Entry 9EAU (electron microscopy, 3.06 A resolution); this record covers chains M and Y of the 14 polymer chains in the assembly.

== Chain M ==
Name: Spike glycoprotein E1
Source organism: Ross river virus (STRAIN T48)
Reference sequence: C9DZM3 (C9DZM3_9VIRU); residues 1-438 here correspond to UniProt positions 817-1254 (UniProt number = residue number + 816)
Sequence (438 residues; each row starts with the number of its first residue):
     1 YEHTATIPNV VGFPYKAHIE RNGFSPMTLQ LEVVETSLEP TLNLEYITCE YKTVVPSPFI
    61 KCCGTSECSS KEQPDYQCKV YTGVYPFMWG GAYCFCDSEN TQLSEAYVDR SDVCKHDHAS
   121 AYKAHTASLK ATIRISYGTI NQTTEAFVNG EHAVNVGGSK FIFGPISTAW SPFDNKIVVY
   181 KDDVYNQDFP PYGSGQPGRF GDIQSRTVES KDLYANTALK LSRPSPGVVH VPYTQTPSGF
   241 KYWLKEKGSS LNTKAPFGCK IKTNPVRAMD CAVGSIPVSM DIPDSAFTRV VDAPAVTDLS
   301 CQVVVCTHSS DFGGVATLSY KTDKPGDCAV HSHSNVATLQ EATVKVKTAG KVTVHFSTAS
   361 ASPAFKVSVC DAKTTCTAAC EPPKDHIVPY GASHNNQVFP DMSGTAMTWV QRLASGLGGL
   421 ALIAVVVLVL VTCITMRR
Construct notes: engineered mutation Asp327 (Lys1143 in C9DZM3), Lys345 (Asp1161 in C9DZM3), Thr348 (Glu1164 in C9DZM3), Ala349 (Asp1165 in C9DZM3)
Disulfide bonds: Cys49-Cys114, Cys62-Cys94, Cys63-Cys96, Cys259-Cys271, Cys301-Cys376, Cys306-Cys380, Cys328-Cys370

== Chain Y ==
Name: Very low-density lipoprotein receptor
Source organism: Homo sapiens
Reference sequence: P98155 (VLDLR_HUMAN); numbering as in UniProt (aligned over 111-149)
Sequence (39 residues; row label = number of the first residue in the row):
   111 RTCRIHEISC GAHSTQCIPV SWRCDGENDC DSGEDEENC
Disulfide bonds: Cys113-Cys127, Cys120-Cys140, Cys134-Cys149
Metal / ion sites: Ca2+: Trp132, Asp135, Glu137, Asp139, Asp145
Swiss-Prot annotation at these positions:
  - region: Glu117 to Asp139 (Microbial infection: Interaction with Semliki virus spike glycoprotein E1)
  - mutagenesis: Glu117 (E117A: Complete loss of interaction with Semliki virus spike glycoprotein E1), Pro129 (P129A/H: Complete loss of interaction with Semliki virus spike glycoprotein E1), Trp132 (W132A: Complete loss of interaction with Semliki virus spike glycoprotein E1), Asp135 (D135A: Complete loss of interaction with Semliki virus spike glycoprotein E1), Glu137 (E137A: Complete loss of interaction with Semliki virus spike glycoprotein E1), Asp139 (D139A: Complete loss of interaction with Semliki virus spike glycoprotein E1)

== How chain M and chain Y interact ==
Residue-residue contacts (12; chain M residue first):
  Pro325(M) - Pro129(Y)
  Pro325(M) - Trp132(Y)  hydrophobic
  Gly326(M) - Trp132(Y)
  Asp327(M) - Ser131(Y)  hydrogen bond
  Asp327(M) - Trp132(Y)  hydrogen bond
  Lys345(M) - Trp132(Y)
  Lys345(M) - Asp135(Y)  salt bridge
  Lys345(M) - Glu137(Y)  salt bridge
  Lys345(M) - Asp139(Y)  salt bridge
  Val346(M) - Trp132(Y)
  Lys347(M) - Trp132(Y)
  Lys347(M) - Asp139(Y)  salt bridge
Also at the interface, not in a pair above, chain Y (8 interface residues in all): Cys127, Ile128

== Overview ==
6 residues of chain M face 8 of chain Y across their interface, with 2 hydrogen bonds and 4 salt bridges.
Among the polar pairs are Lys345(M)-Asp135(Y), Lys345(M)-Glu137(Y) and Lys345(M)-Asp139(Y). From UniProt: 6
mutagenesis sites on chain Y.
Here chain M is Spike glycoprotein E1 (Ross river virus (STRAIN T48)) and chain Y is Very low-density
lipoprotein receptor (Homo sapiens). Entry 9EAU (RRV DKTA VLP in complex with VLDLR-LBD-Fc) was determined by
electron microscopy (same publication as 9E96).
